Entry 1U49 (X-ray diffraction, 2.15 A resolution); this record covers chains C and A of the 3 polymer chains in the assembly.

# Chain C
Molecule: DNA template strand with 8-oxoguanine
Sequence (15 nucleotides; row label = number of the first residue in the row):
     1 CTAGCGAGTCAGGCT
Not modelled in the structure: 1-3
Modified positions: 8OG (8-oxo-2'-deoxy-guanosine-5'-monophosphate) at position 4

# Chain A
Molecule: DNA polymerase I
Organism: Geobacillus stearothermophilus
Notes: EC 2.7.7.7; fragment: analogous to the E. coli klenow fragment
UniProtKB: P52026 (DPO1_BACST); residues 304-876 here = UniProt positions 304-876
Amino-acid sequence (580 residues; each row starts with the number of its first residue):
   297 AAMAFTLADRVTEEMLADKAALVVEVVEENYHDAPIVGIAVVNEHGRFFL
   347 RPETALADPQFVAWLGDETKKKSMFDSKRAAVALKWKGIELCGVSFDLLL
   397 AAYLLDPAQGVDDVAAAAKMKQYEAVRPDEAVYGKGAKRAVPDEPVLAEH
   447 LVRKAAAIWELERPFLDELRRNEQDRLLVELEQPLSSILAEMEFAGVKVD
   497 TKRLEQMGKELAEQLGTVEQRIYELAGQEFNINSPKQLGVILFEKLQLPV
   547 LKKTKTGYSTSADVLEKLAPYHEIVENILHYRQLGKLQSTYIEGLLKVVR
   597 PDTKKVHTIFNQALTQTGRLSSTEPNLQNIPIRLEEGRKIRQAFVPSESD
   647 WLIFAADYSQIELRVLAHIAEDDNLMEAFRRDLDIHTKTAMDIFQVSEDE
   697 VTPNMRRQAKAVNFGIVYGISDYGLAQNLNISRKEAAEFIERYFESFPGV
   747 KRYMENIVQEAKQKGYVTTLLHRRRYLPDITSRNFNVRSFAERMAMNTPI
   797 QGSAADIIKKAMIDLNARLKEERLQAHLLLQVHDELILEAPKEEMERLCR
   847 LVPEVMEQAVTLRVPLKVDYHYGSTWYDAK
Bound ions: Mg2+: Asp653, Tyr654, Asp830
Swiss-Prot annotation at these positions:
  - natural variant: Arg306 (S306R: In strain: X; this construct carries the variant), Glu309 (D309E: In strain: X; this construct carries the variant), Val320 (V320L: In strain: X), Asp329 (H329D: In strain: X; this construct carries the variant), His341 (R341H: In strain: X; this construct carries the variant), Gln356 (K356Q: In strain: X; this construct carries the variant), Val358 (L358V: In strain: X; this construct carries the variant), Ser369 (T369S: In strain: X; this construct carries the variant), Cys388 (R388C: In strain: X; this construct carries the variant), Ser391 (V391S: In strain: X; this construct carries the variant), Ala411 (A411R: In strain: X), Ala413 (V413A: In strain: X; this construct carries the variant), 33 further natural variant entries in UniProt

# Chain C / chain A interface
Pairs across the interface (34; chain C residue first):
  8OG_4(C) - Tyr714(A)  stacking on the base
  8OG_4(C) - Phe786(A)  phosphate contact
  8OG_4(C) - Asn793(A)  sugar contact
  8OG_4(C) - Gln797(A)  base contact
  DC5(C) - Gln612(A)  phosphate contact
  DC5(C) - Thr613(A)  sugar contact
  DC5(C) - Arg615(A)  hydrogen bond to the base
  DC5(C) - Arg771(A)  salt bridge to the phosphate
  DC5(C) - Phe786(A)  phosphate contact
  DC5(C) - Met790(A)  phosphate contact
  DC5(C) - Gln797(A)  hydrogen bond to the sugar
  DG6(C) - Leu610(A)  sugar contact
  DG6(C) - Thr611(A)  phosphate contact
  DG6(C) - Gln612(A)  hydrogen bond to the phosphate
  DG6(C) - Ser617(A)  phosphate contact
  DG6(C) - Asn625(A)  base contact
  DA7(C) - Leu610(A)  phosphate contact
  DA7(C) - Ser617(A)  hydrogen bond to the phosphate
  DA7(C) - Ser618(A)  sugar contact
  DA7(C) - Thr619(A)  phosphate contact
  DA7(C) - Asn622(A)  hydrogen bond to the sugar
  DG8(C) - Lys582(A)  base contact
  DG8(C) - Thr619(A)  phosphate contact
  DG8(C) - Glu620(A)  hydrogen bond to the phosphate
  DT9(C) - Ser585(A)  phosphate contact
  DT9(C) - Thr586(A)  sugar contact
  DT9(C) - Gly590(A)  phosphate contact
  DC10(C) - Ser585(A)  phosphate contact
  DA11(C) - Asn527(A)  hydrogen bond to the phosphate
  DA11(C) - Asn529(A)  sugar contact
  DA11(C) - Ser530(A)  hydrogen bond to the phosphate
  DG12(C) - Ser530(A)  hydrogen bond to the phosphate
  DG12(C) - Gln533(A)  phosphate contact
  DG13(C) - Lys532(A)  salt bridge to the phosphate
Other interface residues (no listed pair), chain A (27 interface residues in all): Arg789

# Summary
Chain C and chain A form an interface of 10 and 27 residues respectively, with 9 hydrogen bonds, 2 salt
bridges and 1 aromatic stacking contact. Polar contacts include DC5(C)-Arg615(A), DC5(C)-Gln797(A) and
DA7(C)-Asn622(A). Asp653(A), Tyr654(A) and Asp830(A) coordinate Mg2+.
Here chain C is DNA template strand with 8-oxoguanine and chain A is DNA polymerase I (Geobacillus
stearothermophilus). Entry 1U49 (Adenine-8oxoguanine mismatch at the polymerase active site) was determined by
X-ray diffraction, deposited together with 1U45, 1U47, 1U48 and 1U4B.
